PDB entry 7WZO | X-ray diffraction, 2.64 A resolution | chains B and C of the 3 polymer chains in the assembly

# Chain B (and C)
Name: nsp3
Organism: Severe acute respiratory syndrome coronavirus 2
Notes: EC 3.4.19.12, 3.4.22.-; fragment: ubiquitin-like domain 1; chain C of this document is another copy of the same molecule, construct and numbering; everything in this record applies to it too
UniProtKB: P0DTC1 (R1A_SARS2); residues 1-111 here correspond to UniProt positions 819-929 (UniProt number = residue number + 818)
Amino-acid sequence (115 residues; numbered -3 to 111; the number before each row is that of its first residue; numbers below 1 keep their minus sign (Gly-3 is residue -3)):
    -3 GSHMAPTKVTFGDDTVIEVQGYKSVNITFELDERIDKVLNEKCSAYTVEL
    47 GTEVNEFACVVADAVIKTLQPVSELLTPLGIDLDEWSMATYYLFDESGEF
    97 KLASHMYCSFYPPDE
Not modelled in the structure: -3 to -1 (chain C: -3 to 0, 111)
Differences from the reference sequence: expression tag (-3 to 0)
From the paper describing this entry:
  - conformationally variable residues (order/disorder transition): Ala1 to Val15

# How chain B and chain C interact
Contacting residue pairs - 6 pairs, chain B then chain C:
  Ile13(B) - Ile13(C)  hydrophobic
  Glu92(B) - Lys97(C)  salt bridge
  Ser93(B) - Asp91(C)  hydrogen bond
  Ser93(B) - Ser93(C)  hydrogen bond (backbone-side chain)
  Ser93(B) - Glu95(C)
  Glu95(B) - Glu92(C)
Other interface residues (no listed pair), chain B (6 interface residues in all): Thr11, Lys97
Other interface residues (no listed pair), chain C (9 interface residues in all): Phe7, Thr11, Ser100

# Overview
The interface between chain B and chain C involves 6 residues on one side and 9 on the other, with 2 hydrogen
bonds and 1 salt bridge. Polar pairs include Glu92(B)-Lys97(C), Ser93(B)-Asp91(C) and Ser93(B)-Ser93(C). The
paper reports conformational variability at Ala1(B).
Chain B and chain C are both nsp3 (Severe acute respiratory syndrome coronavirus 2); the structure, Crystal
structure of the SARS-CoV-2 nucleocapsid protein N-terminal domain in complex with Ubl1, was determined by
X-ray diffraction, deposited together with 7VNU.
